Entry 1KO6 (X-ray diffraction, 3.00 A resolution); this record covers chains A and C of the 4 polymer chains in the assembly.

# Chain A (and C)
Molecule: Nuclear Pore Complex Protein Nup98
From: Homo sapiens
Notes: fragment: C-terminal Autoproteolytic Domain (Sequence database residues 677-863); chain C of this document is another copy of the same molecule, construct and numbering; everything in this record applies to it too
UniProtKB: P52948 (NUP98_HUMAN); residues 678-863 here = UniProt positions 678-863
Sequence (187 residues; each row starts with the number of its first residue):
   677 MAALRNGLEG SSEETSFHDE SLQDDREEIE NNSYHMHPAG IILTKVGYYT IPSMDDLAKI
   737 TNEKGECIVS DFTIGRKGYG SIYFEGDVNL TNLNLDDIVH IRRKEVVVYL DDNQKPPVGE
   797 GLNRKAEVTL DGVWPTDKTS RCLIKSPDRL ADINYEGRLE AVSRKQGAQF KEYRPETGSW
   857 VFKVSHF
Unresolved in the structure: 677-711 (chain C: 677-712, 739-741)
Sequence notes: initiating methionine (677)
Curated features (UniProtKB/Swiss-Prot):
  - modified residue: Ser839 (Phosphoserine)

# How chain A and chain C interact
Residue-residue contacts (27; chain A residue first):
  Lys721(A) with Glu852(C)
  Val722(A) with Pro851(C), hydrophobic; Glu852(C), hydrogen bond (backbone-side chain)
  Arg752(A) with Glu848(C), salt bridge
  Tyr755(A) with Glu832(C), hydrogen bond; Phe846(C); Lys847(C); Glu848(C); Tyr849(C), hydrogen bond (side chain-backbone)
  Arg778(A) with Glu803(C), salt bridge; Lys847(C); Glu848(C), salt bridge; Val857(C)
  Arg779(A) with Glu836(C), salt bridge; Phe846(C); Lys847(C), hydrogen bond (backbone-backbone)
  Lys780(A) with Gln845(C), hydrogen bond; Lys847(C)
  Glu781(A) with Lys847(C), salt bridge; Lys859(C), salt bridge
  Thr812(A) with Arg840(C)
  Arg817(A) with Arg840(C), hydrogen bond (side chain-backbone); Lys841(C), hydrogen bond (side chain-backbone); Gln842(C); Gly843(C)
  Cys818(A) with Arg840(C)
  Leu819(A) with Arg840(C)
Also at the interface, not in a pair above, chain A (13 interface residues in all): Thr720
Also at the interface, not in a pair above, chain C (17 interface residues in all): Pro823

# Summary
The interface between chain A and chain C involves 13 residues on one side and 17 on the other; the contacts
include 7 hydrogen bonds and 6 salt bridges. Among the polar pairs are Arg752(A)-Glu848(C),
Arg778(A)-Glu803(C) and Arg778(A)-Glu848(C).
Chain A and chain C are both Nuclear Pore Complex Protein Nup98 (Homo sapiens); the structure, Crystal
Structure of C-terminal Autoproteolytic Domain of Nucleoporin Nup98, was determined by X-ray diffraction.
